Entry 3H9S (X-ray diffraction, 2.70 A resolution); this record covers chains A and C of the 5 polymer chains in the assembly.

[Chain A]
Molecule: HLA class I histocompatibility antigen, A-2 alpha chain
From: Homo sapiens
UniProt: P01892 (1A02_HUMAN); residues 1-275 here correspond to UniProt positions 25-299 (UniProt number = residue number + 24)
Sequence (275 residues; each row starts with the number of its first residue):
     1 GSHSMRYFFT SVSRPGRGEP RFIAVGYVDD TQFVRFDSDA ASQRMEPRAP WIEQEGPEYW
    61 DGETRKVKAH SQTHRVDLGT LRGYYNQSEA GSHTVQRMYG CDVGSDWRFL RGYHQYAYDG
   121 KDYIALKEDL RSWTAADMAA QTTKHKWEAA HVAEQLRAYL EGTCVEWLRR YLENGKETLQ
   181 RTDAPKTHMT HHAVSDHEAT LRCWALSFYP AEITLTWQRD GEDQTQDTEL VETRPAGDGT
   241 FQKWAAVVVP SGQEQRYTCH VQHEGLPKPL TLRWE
Cystine bridges: Cys101-Cys164, Cys203-Cys259
From the paper describing this entry:
  - conformationally variable residues (helix shift, loop rearrangement): Ala150 to Val152
  - mutagenesis - A150P (2 uM to 10 uM): decreased binding to Tax-HLA-A2
  - mutagenesis - A150P (41 uM to 5 uM): increased binding to Tel1p-HLA-A2

[Chain C]
Molecule: Tel1p peptide
Sequence (9 residues; numbered 1 to 9; the number before each row is that of its first residue):
     1 MLWGYLQYV
From the paper describing this entry:
  - conformationally variable residues (side-chain flip): Tyr5, Leu6, Gln7

[Chain A / chain C interface]
Contacting residue pairs (39; chain A residue first):
  Met5(A) - Met1(C)
  Tyr7(A) - Met1(C)  hydrogen bond (side chain-backbone)
  Tyr7(A) - Leu2(C)  hydrogen bond (side chain-backbone)
  Phe9(A) - Leu2(C)  hydrophobic
  Met45(A) - Leu2(C)  hydrophobic
  Tyr59(A) - Met1(C)  hydrophobic
  Glu63(A) - Met1(C)
  Glu63(A) - Leu2(C)  hydrogen bond (side chain-backbone)
  Lys66(A) - Met1(C)
  Lys66(A) - Leu2(C)  hydrogen bond (side chain-backbone)
  Val67(A) - Leu2(C)
  His70(A) - Leu2(C)
  His70(A) - Trp3(C)
  His70(A) - Leu6(C)
  Thr73(A) - Leu6(C)
  Thr73(A) - Tyr8(C)
  Val76(A) - Tyr8(C)  hydrophobic
  Asp77(A) - Tyr8(C)
  Asp77(A) - Val9(C)  hydrogen bond (side chain-backbone)
  Thr80(A) - Val9(C)
  Leu81(A) - Val9(C)  hydrophobic
  Tyr84(A) - Val9(C)  hydrogen bond (side chain-backbone)
  Arg97(A) - Leu6(C)
  Tyr99(A) - Leu2(C)
  Tyr99(A) - Trp3(C)  hydrogen bond (side chain-backbone)
  Tyr123(A) - Val9(C)  hydrophobic
  Thr143(A) - Val9(C)  hydrogen bond (side chain-backbone)
  Lys146(A) - Val9(C)  hydrogen bond (side chain-backbone)
  Trp147(A) - Gln7(C)
  Trp147(A) - Tyr8(C)  hydrogen bond (side chain-backbone)
  Trp147(A) - Val9(C)  hydrophobic
  His151(A) - Tyr5(C)
  Gln155(A) - Trp3(C)
  Leu156(A) - Trp3(C)
  Tyr159(A) - Met1(C)  hydrogen bond (side chain-backbone)
  Tyr159(A) - Leu2(C)
  Tyr159(A) - Trp3(C)  hydrophobic
  Trp167(A) - Met1(C)  hydrophobic
  Tyr171(A) - Met1(C)  hydrogen bond (side chain-backbone)
Interface residues without a listed pair, chain A (29 interface residues in all): Gln72, Tyr116
Interface residues without a listed pair, chain C (9 interface residues in all): Gly4

[Overview]
29 residues of chain A and 9 residues of chain C are in contact; the contacts include 12 hydrogen bonds. Polar
pairs include Tyr7(A)-Met1(C), Tyr7(A)-Leu2(C) and Glu63(A)-Leu2(C). The paper reports that A150P of chain A
reduces binding to Tax-HLA-A2; conformational variability at Ala150(A) and Tyr5(C) among others.
Chain A is HLA class I histocompatibility antigen, A-2 alpha chain (Homo sapiens) and chain C is Tel1p
peptide; the structure, The complex between TCR A6 and human Class I MHC HLA-A2 with the bound Tel1p peptide,
was determined by X-ray diffraction (same publication as 3H7B, 3H9H and 3IXA).
